PDB entry 3O62 | X-ray diffraction, 3.22 A resolution | chains E and J of the 10 polymer chains in the assembly

# Chain E
Name: Histone H3.2
Source organism: Xenopus laevis
UniProtKB: P84233 (H32_XENLA); residues 1-135 here correspond to UniProt positions 2-136 (UniProt number = residue number + 1)
Amino-acid sequence (135 residues; row label = number of the first residue in the row):
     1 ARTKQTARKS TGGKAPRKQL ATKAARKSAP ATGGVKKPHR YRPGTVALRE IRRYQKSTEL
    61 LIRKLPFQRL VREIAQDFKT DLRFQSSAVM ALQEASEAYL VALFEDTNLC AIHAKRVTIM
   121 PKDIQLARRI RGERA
Unresolved in the structure: 1-37
Construct notes: conflict Ala-102 (Gly103 in P84233)
Swiss-Prot annotation at these positions:
  - modified residue: Arg-2 (Asymmetric dimethylarginine), Thr-3 (Phosphothreonine), Lys-4 (Allysine), Gln-5 (5-glutamyl dopamine), Thr-6 (Phosphothreonine), Arg-8 (Citrulline), Lys-9 (N6,N6,N6-trimethyllysine), Ser-10 (ADP-ribosylserine), Thr-11 (Phosphothreonine), Lys-14 (N6-(2-hydroxyisobutyryl)lysine), Arg-17 (Asymmetric dimethylarginine), Lys-18 (N6-(2-hydroxyisobutyryl)lysine), Lys-23 (N6-(2-hydroxyisobutyryl)lysine), Arg-26 (Citrulline), Lys-27 (N6,N6,N6-trimethyllysine), Ser-28 (ADP-ribosylserine), Lys-36 (N6,N6,N6-trimethyllysine), Lys-37 (N6-methyllysine), Tyr-41 (Phosphotyrosine), Lys-56 (N6,N6,N6-trimethyllysine) and 8 more in UniProt
  - lipidation: Cys-110 (S-palmitoyl cysteine)

# Chain J
Molecule: 146-nt DNA strand
Sequence (146 nucleotides; each row starts with the number of its first residue):
   147 TAGTTATAGG TGGACGTCTA AGATGGTTTT CACATAAACC TTTGACGAGG TAGTTTTCCG
   207 ATGTTGAGGG GAATCACGGT GAACATGCCT TTTGATGGAG CAGTTTCCAA ATACACTTTT
   267 GGTAGAATCT GCAGGTGGAT ATTGAT

# How chain E and chain J interact
Residue-residue contacts (23; chain E residue first):
  His-39(E) with DG290(J), sugar contact
  Arg-40(E) with DG290(J), sugar contact
  Tyr-41(E) with DG290(J), phosphate contact
  Arg-42(E) with DG215(J), phosphate contact; DG290(J), salt bridge to the phosphate
  Pro-43(E) with DG214(J), phosphate contact; DG215(J), sugar contact
  Thr-45(E) with DG290(J), phosphate contact
  Arg-63(E) with DG206(J), phosphate contact; DA207(J), salt bridge to the phosphate
  Arg-72(E) with DT197(J), salt bridge to the phosphate
  Arg-83(E) with DG196(J), phosphate contact; DT197(J), phosphate contact
  Phe-84(E) with DG196(J), sugar contact; DT197(J), hydrogen bond to the phosphate
  Gln-85(E) with DG196(J), phosphate contact
  Ser-86(E) with DG196(J), hydrogen bond to the phosphate
  Arg-116(E) with DG217(J), phosphate contact; DA218(J), salt bridge to the phosphate
  Val-117(E) with DG217(J), hydrogen bond to the phosphate
  Thr-118(E) with DG216(J), hydrogen bond to the phosphate; DG217(J), hydrogen bond to the phosphate
  Met-120(E) with DA218(J), phosphate contact
Interface residues without a listed pair, chain E (17 interface residues in all): Leu-82
Interface residues without a listed pair, chain J (12 interface residues in all): DT289, DA291

# Summary
Chain E and chain J form an interface of 17 and 12 residues respectively; the contacts include 5 hydrogen
bonds and 4 salt bridges. Among the polar pairs are Phe-84(E)/DT197(J), Ser-86(E)/DG196(J) and
Val-117(E)/DG217(J).
Chain E is Histone H3.2 (Xenopus laevis) and chain J is a 146-nt DNA strand; the structure, Nucleosome core
particle modified with a cisplatin 1,3-cis-{Pt(NH3)2}2+-d(GpTpG) intrastrand cross-link, was determined by
X-ray diffraction.
